6U3B - chains A and B; structure by X-ray diffraction, 1.70 A resolution.

# Chain A
Name: Calmodulin-1
From: Homo sapiens
Reference sequence: P0DP23 (CALM1_HUMAN); residues 1-148 here correspond to UniProt positions 2-149 (UniProt number = residue number + 1)
Sequence (148 residues; row label = number of the first residue in the row):
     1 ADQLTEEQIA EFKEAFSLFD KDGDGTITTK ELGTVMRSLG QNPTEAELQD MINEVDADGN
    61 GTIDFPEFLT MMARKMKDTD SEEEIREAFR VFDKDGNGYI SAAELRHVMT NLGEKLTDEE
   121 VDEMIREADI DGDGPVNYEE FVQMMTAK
Disordered / not traced: 1, 148
Differences from the reference sequence: engineered mutation P135 (Gln136 in P0DP23)
Ion coordination: Ca2+ site 1: D20, D22, D24, T26, E31; Ca2+ site 2: D50, E82 (shared with S1608(B), D1611(B) of chain B); Ca2+ site 3: D56, D58, N60, T62, E67; Ca2+ site 4: D93, D95, N97, Y99, E104; Ca2+ site 5: D129, D131, D133, P135, E140
Swiss-Prot annotation at these positions:
  - binding site (Ca(2+)): D20, D22, D24, T26, E31, D56, D58, N60, T62, E67, D93, D95, N97, Y99, E104, D129, D131, D133, E140
  - modified residue: A1 (N-acetylalanine), K21 (N6-acetyllysine), T44 (Phosphothreonine), S81 (Phosphoserine), K94 (N6-acetyllysine), Y99 (Phosphotyrosine), S101 (Phosphoserine), T110 (Phosphothreonine), K115 (N6,N6,N6-trimethyllysine), Y138 (Phosphotyrosine)
  - cross-link: K21 (Glycyl lysine isopeptide (Lys-Gly) (interchain with G-Cter in SUMO2))
What the authors report for this chain:
  - disease-associated variants - Q135P: decreased binding to Voltage-dependent L-type calcium channel subunit alpha-1C (chain B)
  - conformationally variable residues (side-chain flip): Y99, G134
  - contacts within the chain: Y99-P135

# Chain B
Name: Voltage-dependent L-type calcium channel subunit alpha-1C
From: Homo sapiens
Reference sequence: Q13936 (CAC1C_HUMAN), isoform Q13936-37; residue numbers follow UniProt; this construct covers 1611-1644
Sequence (37 residues; row label = number of the first residue in the row):
  1608 SNADEVTVGK FYATFLIQEY FRKFKKRKEQ GLVGKPS
Disordered / not traced: 1642-1644
Differences from the reference sequence: expression tag (1608-1610)
Ion coordination: Ca2+: S1608, D1611 (shared with D50(A), E82(A) of chain A)
What the authors report for this chain:
  - conformationally variable residues: Y1627, F1628

# Interface between chain A and chain B
Pairs across the interface (65; chain A residue first):
  E7(A) with R1629(B), salt bridge
  E11(A) with F1622(B); E1626(B); R1629(B), salt bridge
  F12(A) with F1622(B), hydrophobic
  E14(A) with Q1625(B), hydrogen bond (backbone-side chain)
  A15(A) with Q1625(B), hydrogen bond (backbone-side chain)
  L18(A) with Q1625(B)
  F19(A) with F1618(B), hydrophobic; T1621(B)
  L32(A) with F1618(B), hydrophobic
  M36(A) with K1617(B)
  Q41(A) with K1617(B), hydrogen bond
  E47(A) with S1608(B); A1610(B)
  D50(A) with S1608(B), hydrogen bond; N1609(B); A1610(B), hydrogen bond (side chain-backbone); D1611(B), hydrogen bond (side chain-backbone)
  M51(A) with T1614(B)
  E54(A) with D1611(B)
  V55(A) with T1614(B); F1618(B), hydrophobic
  I63(A) with F1618(B), hydrophobic
  F68(A) with F1618(B), hydrophobic
  M71(A) with V1615(B), hydrophobic; F1618(B), hydrophobic
  M72(A) with F1618(B); Y1619(B); F1622(B), hydrophobic
  K75(A) with V1615(B); Y1619(B)
  M76(A) with Y1619(B)
  E83(A) with V1613(B)
  E84(A) with G1616(B); Y1619(B); A1620(B); L1623(B)
  E87(A) with V1613(B); G1616(B); K1617(B), salt bridge; A1620(B)
  A88(A) with A1620(B); I1624(B)
  V91(A) with I1624(B), hydrophobic
  F92(A) with I1624(B), hydrophobic
  V108(A) with I1624(B), hydrophobic
  M109(A) with F1628(B), hydrophobic
  L112(A) with I1624(B), hydrophobic; Q1625(B)
  E114(A) with F1628(B); K1632(B), salt bridge
  L116(A) with F1628(B), hydrophobic; K1632(B)
  E120(A) with F1631(B)
  E123(A) with F1631(B); R1634(B), salt bridge; K1635(B), salt bridge
  M124(A) with Y1627(B); F1628(B), hydrophobic; F1631(B), hydrophobic
  E127(A) with F1631(B); R1634(B), salt bridge
  M144(A) with Y1627(B), hydrophobic
  M145(A) with L1623(B), hydrophobic
Other interface residues (no listed pair), chain A (43 interface residues in all): L39, A46, I85, L105, A128

# In short
43 residues of chain A face 25 of chain B across their interface, with 6 hydrogen bonds and 7 salt bridges.
Among the polar pairs are E7(A)-R1629(B), E11(A)-R1629(B) and E87(A)-K1617(B). From the paper: Q135P of chain
A reduces binding to Voltage-dependent L-type calcium channel subunit alpha-1C (chain B); conformational
variability at Y99(A), G134(A) and Y1627(B) among others.
Chain A is Calmodulin-1 and chain B is Voltage-dependent L-type calcium channel subunit alpha-1C, both from
Homo sapiens; the structure, 1.7 Angstrom crystal structure of the Q135P Ca-CaM:CaV1.2 IQ domain complex, was
determined by X-ray diffraction (same publication as 6U39, 6U3A and 6U3D).
